8ESW - chains 4 and 5 of the 43 polymer chains in the assembly; structure by electron microscopy, 3.30 A resolution.

# Chain 4
Name: NADH-ubiquinone oxidoreductase chain 4
Organism: Drosophila melanogaster
Notes: EC 7.1.1.2
UniProt: Q9MDK5 (Q9MDK5_DROME); residue numbers follow UniProt; this construct covers 1-446
Amino-acid sequence (446 residues; numbered 1 to 446; the number before each row is that of its first residue):
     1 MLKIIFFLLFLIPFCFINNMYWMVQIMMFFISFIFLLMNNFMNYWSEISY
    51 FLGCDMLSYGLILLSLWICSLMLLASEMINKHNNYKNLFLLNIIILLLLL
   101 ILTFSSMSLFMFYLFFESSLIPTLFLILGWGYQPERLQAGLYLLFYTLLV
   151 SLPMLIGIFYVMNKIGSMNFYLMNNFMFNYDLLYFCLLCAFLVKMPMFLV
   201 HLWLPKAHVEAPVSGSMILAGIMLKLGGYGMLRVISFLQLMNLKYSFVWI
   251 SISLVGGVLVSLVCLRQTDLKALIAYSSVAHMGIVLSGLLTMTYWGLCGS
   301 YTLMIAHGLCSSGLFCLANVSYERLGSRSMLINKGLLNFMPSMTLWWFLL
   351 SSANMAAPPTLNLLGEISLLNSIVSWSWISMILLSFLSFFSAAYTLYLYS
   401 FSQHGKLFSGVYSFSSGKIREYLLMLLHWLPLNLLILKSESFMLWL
Ligand contacts:
  - 1,2-Distearoyl-sn-glycerophosphoethanolamine (3PE), molecule 1: Phe16, Asn87, Leu88, Leu91, Ile95
  - 1,2-Distearoyl-sn-glycerophosphoethanolamine (3PE), molecule 2: Gln138, Leu141, Tyr142, Phe145, Tyr146, Leu149
  - 1,2-Distearoyl-sn-glycerophosphoethanolamine (3PE), molecule 3: Phe185, Lys244, Tyr245
  - 1,2-Distearoyl-sn-glycerophosphoethanolamine (3PE), molecule 4: Leu199, Tyr245, Phe247, Val248, Trp249
  - 1,2-Distearoyl-sn-glycerophosphoethanolamine (3PE), molecule 5: Leu265, Ser385, Phe386, Phe389, Phe390, Ala393
  - 1,2-Distearoyl-sn-glycerophosphoethanolamine (3PE), molecule 6: Trp378, Met381, Ile382, Ser385
  - 1,2-diacyl-sn-glycero-3-phosphocholine (PC1), molecule 1: Leu2, Ile5, Phe6, Leu9, Tyr50, Phe51, Leu98, Leu99, Leu102, Phe115
  - 1,2-diacyl-sn-glycero-3-phosphocholine (PC1), molecule 2: Leu9, Phe10, Ile12, Pro13, Phe16, Ile17, Leu91, Ile95
  - 1,2-diacyl-sn-glycero-3-phosphocholine (PC1), molecule 3: Leu36, Leu63, Leu64, Trp67, Leu309, Pro431, Leu434, Leu435, Leu437, Lys438, Ser439, Glu440
  - 1,2-diacyl-sn-glycero-3-phosphocholine (PC1), molecule 4: Leu149, Val150, Pro153, Ile156, Gly157, Tyr160, Tyr180, Leu182, Leu183, Phe185, Cys186, Cys189
  - 1,2-diacyl-sn-glycero-3-phosphocholine (PC1), molecule 5: Leu199, Val248, Ile252
  - 1,2-diacyl-sn-glycero-3-phosphocholine (PC1), molecule 6: Pro358, Leu363, Leu364, Ile436

# Chain 5
Name: NADH-ubiquinone oxidoreductase chain 5
Organism: Drosophila melanogaster
Notes: EC 7.1.1.2
UniProt: C7DZL4 (C7DZL4_DROME); numbering as in UniProt (aligned over 1-577)
Amino-acid sequence (577 residues; numbered 1 to 577; the number before each row is that of its first residue):
     1 MKYLSICSISFVNLISMSLSCFLLSLYFLLNDMIYFIEWELVSLNSMSIV
    51 MTFLFDWMSLLFMSFVLMISSLVIFYSKEYMMNDNHINRFIMLVLMFVLS
   101 MMLLIISPNLISILLGWDGLGLVSYCLVIYFQNIKSYNAGMLTALSNRIG
   151 DVALLLSIAWMLNYGSWNYIFYLEIMQNEFEMLMIGSLVMLAAMTKSAQI
   201 PFSSWLPAAMAAPTPVSALVHSSTLVTAGVYLLIRFNIILSTSWLGQLML
   251 LLSGLTMFMAGLGANFEFDLKKIIALSTLSQLGLMMSILSMGFLKLAMFH
   301 LLTHALFKALLFMCAGAIIHNMNNSQDIRLMGGLSIHMPLTSACFNVSNL
   351 ALCGMPFLAGFYSKDMILEIVSISNVNMFSFFLYYFSTGLTVSYSFRLVY
   401 YSMTGDLNCGSLNMLNDESWIMLRGMMGLLIMSIIGGSMLNWLIFPFPYM
   451 ICLPIYMKLLTLFVCIVGGLFGYLISLSNLFFLNKSLFMYNLSTFLGSMW
   501 FMPYISTYGMIFYPLNYGQLVVKSFDQGWSEYFGGQHLYQKLSMYSKTLF
   551 LMHNNSLKIYLLLFVFWILILLILLFL
Ligand contacts:
  - 1,2-Distearoyl-sn-glycerophosphoethanolamine (3PE), molecule 1: Ser20, Leu23, Leu24, Tyr27, Phe28, Met33, Tyr35, Phe55, Leu60, Met63
  - 1,2-Distearoyl-sn-glycerophosphoethanolamine (3PE), molecule 2: Tyr35, Ile37, Phe53, Phe55
  - 1,2-Distearoyl-sn-glycerophosphoethanolamine (3PE), molecule 3: Asn138, Met141, Leu142, Leu145, Ile149, Val152, Phe202, Ile505, Ser506, Thr507, Tyr508, Met510, Ile511, Pro514, Leu515
  - 1,2-Distearoyl-sn-glycerophosphoethanolamine (3PE), molecule 4: Leu156, Asn178, Phe180, Leu183, Met184, Ser187, Met190, Leu191, Met194, Pro201, Trp244
  - 1,2-Distearoyl-sn-glycerophosphoethanolamine (3PE), molecule 5: Phe258, Leu262, Asn265, Phe266, Phe268, Phe379, Tyr385, Phe386, Gly389, Leu390, Tyr401, Val464, Phe471, Ile475, Phe482, Leu483, Asn484, Lys485, Ser486, Met489, Leu492, Ser493, Phe495, Leu496, Trp500
  - 1,2-Distearoyl-sn-glycerophosphoethanolamine (3PE), molecule 6: Ile435, Ser438, Met439, Trp442, Leu443
  - 1,2-Distearoyl-sn-glycerophosphoethanolamine (3PE), molecule 7: Phe533, Gly534, Gly535, Gln536, Leu538, Tyr539, Leu542
  - 1,2-Distearoyl-sn-glycerophosphoethanolamine (3PE), molecule 8: Leu563, Phe566, Trp567, Ile570, Leu574
  - 1,2-diacyl-sn-glycero-3-phosphocholine (PC1), molecule 1: Trp39, Glu40, Leu41
  - 1,2-diacyl-sn-glycero-3-phosphocholine (PC1), molecule 2: Trp39, Leu41, Met51, Ile111, Leu115

# How chain 4 and chain 5 interact
Pairs across the interface (88):
  Tyr142(4) with Glu531(5); Gln536(5), hydrogen bond
  Phe198(4) with Val521(5), hydrophobic; Phe525(5), hydrophobic
  Leu199(4) with Phe525(5), hydrophobic
  His201(4) with Asp526(5), salt bridge
  Leu202(4) with Asp526(5); Ser530(5)
  Lys206(4) with Glu531(5), salt bridge
  Leu259(4) with Tyr517(5), hydrophobic; Val521(5), hydrophobic
  Leu262(4) with Pro514(5); Tyr517(5), hydrophobic; Gly518(5)
  Val263(4) with Val521(5), hydrophobic; Val522(5), hydrophobic
  Leu265(4) with Leu515(5), hydrophobic
  Arg266(4) with Leu515(5), hydrogen bond (side chain-backbone); Asn516(5); Gln519(5)
  Tyr276(4) with Asp526(5), hydrogen bond
  Tyr294(4) with Leu44(5), hydrophobic; Asn45(5)
  Trp295(4) with Leu44(5); Asn45(5); Met47(5); Ile49(5), hydrophobic; Trp167(5), hydrophobic
  Cys298(4) with Leu44(5), hydrophobic
  Leu337(4) with Arg89(5); Gln132(5)
  Asn338(4) with Gln132(5), hydrogen bond
  Pro341(4) with Arg89(5)
  Phe348(4) with Leu122(5), hydrophobic; Cys126(5), hydrophobic
  Ser352(4) with Leu122(5)
  Ala356(4) with Asp118(5); Arg148(5)
  Pro358(4) with Leu115(5); Asp118(5); Gly119(5)
  Leu363(4) with Leu114(5), hydrophobic
  Ile367(4) with Ile111(5), hydrophobic; Leu114(5), hydrophobic; Leu155(5), hydrophobic; Ile158(5), hydrophobic
  Leu370(4) with Leu155(5), hydrophobic; Ala159(5)
  Asn371(4) with Ile158(5), hydrogen bond (side chain-backbone); Ala159(5); Leu162(5)
  Val374(4) with Leu156(5), hydrophobic; Ala159(5), hydrophobic; Trp160(5)
  Met381(4) with Leu156(5); Trp160(5), hydrogen bond
  Ser385(4) with Val152(5)
  Ser388(4) with Arg148(5), hydrogen bond (backbone-side chain); Val152(5)
  Phe389(4) with Leu145(5), hydrophobic; Arg148(5); Ile149(5), hydrophobic; Val152(5)
  Ala392(4) with Arg148(5)
  Ala393(4) with Leu145(5), hydrophobic
  Leu396(4) with Tyr125(5), hydrophobic; Ala144(5), hydrophobic
  Tyr397(4) with Tyr137(5)
  Tyr399(4) with Tyr125(5); Ile129(5), hydrophobic
  Ser400(4) with Tyr125(5), hydrogen bond; Tyr137(5)
  Phe401(4) with Tyr137(5), hydrogen bond (backbone-side chain)
  His404(4) with Ile129(5), hydrogen bond (side chain-backbone); Phe131(5), hydrogen bond (side chain-backbone); Gln132(5); Asn133(5); Tyr137(5)
  Gly405(4) with Gln132(5)
  Ile436(4) with Leu41(5)
  Leu437(4) with Trp39(5), hydrophobic
  Glu440(4) with Leu41(5); Val42(5)
  Met443(4) with Val42(5), hydrophobic; Leu44(5), hydrophobic
  Leu444(4) with Val42(5), hydrophobic; Ser43(5); Leu44(5), hydrophobic
Also at the interface, not in a pair above, chain 4 (52 interface residues in all): Tyr146, Met355, Ala357, Glu366, Ser375, Phe390, Ser439
Also at the interface, not in a pair above, chain 5 (50 interface residues in all): Ser136, Met141, Gly535

# Summary
52 residues of chain 4 face 50 of chain 5 across their interface; the contacts include 11 hydrogen bonds and 2
salt bridges. Among the polar pairs are His201(4)-Asp526(5), Lys206(4)-Glu531(5) and Tyr142(4)-Gln536(5).
Chain 4 is NADH-ubiquinone oxidoreductase chain 4 and chain 5 is NADH-ubiquinone oxidoreductase chain 5, both
from Drosophila melanogaster; the structure, Structure of mitochondrial complex I from Drosophila
melanogaster, Flexible-class 1, was determined by electron microscopy (same publication as 8ESZ).
